7PFU - chains K and J of the 20 polymer chains in the assembly; structure by electron microscopy, 5.00 A resolution (low resolution: residue-level contacts below are approximate; hydrogen-bond / salt-bridge calls are withheld).

Chain K:
Name: Histone H3.2
Organism: Homo sapiens
UniProt: Q71DI3 (H32_HUMAN); residues 0-135 here correspond to UniProt positions 1-136 (UniProt number = residue number + 1)
Sequence (136 residues; each row starts with the number of its first residue; numbering starts at 0):
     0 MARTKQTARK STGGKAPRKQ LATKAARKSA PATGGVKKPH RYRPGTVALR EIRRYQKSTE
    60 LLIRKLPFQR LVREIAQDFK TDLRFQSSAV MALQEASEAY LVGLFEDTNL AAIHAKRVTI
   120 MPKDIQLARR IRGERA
Unresolved in the structure: 0-36, 134-135
Sequence notes: engineered mutation Ala-110 (Cys111 in Q71DI3)
Curated features (UniProtKB/Swiss-Prot):
  - modified residue: Arg-2 (Asymmetric dimethylarginine), Thr-3 (Phosphothreonine), Lys-4 (Allysine), Gln-5 (5-glutamyl dopamine), Thr-6 (Phosphothreonine), Arg-8 (Citrulline), Lys-9 (N6,N6,N6-trimethyllysine), Ser-10 (ADP-ribosylserine), Thr-11 (Phosphothreonine), Lys-14 (N6-(2-hydroxyisobutyryl)lysine), Arg-17 (Asymmetric dimethylarginine), Lys-18 (N6-(2-hydroxyisobutyryl)lysine), Lys-23 (N6-(2-hydroxyisobutyryl)lysine), Arg-26 (Citrulline), Lys-27 (N6,N6,N6-trimethyllysine), Ser-28 (ADP-ribosylserine), Lys-36 (N6,N6,N6-trimethyllysine), Lys-37 (N6-methyllysine), Tyr-41 (Phosphotyrosine), Lys-56 (N6,N6,N6-trimethyllysine) and 8 more in UniProt
  - lipidation: Lys-18 (N6-decanoyllysine)

Chain J:
Molecule: 828-nt DNA strand
Organism: synthetic construct
Sequence (828 nucleotides; numbered 1 to 828; the number before each row is that of its first residue):
     1 ATCTACATGC ACTTACATGC ACTTACATGC ACAGGATGTA TATATGTGAC ACGTGCCTGG
    61 AGACTAGGGA GTAATCCCCT TGGCGGTTAA AACGCGGGGG ACAGCGCGTA CGTGCGTTTA
   121 AGCGGTGCTA GAGCTGTCTA CGACCAATTG AGCGGCCTCG GCACCGGGAT TCTCCAGTGG
   181 CCAGTGGCGG CCAGTGGCGG CCAGAGTACT TACATGCACT TACATGCACT TACATGCACA
   241 GGATGTATAT ATGTGACACG TGCCTGGAGA CTAGGGAGTA ATCCCCTTGG CGGTTAAAAC
   301 GCGGGGGACA GCGCGTACGT GCGTTTAAGC GGTGCTAGAG CTGTCTACGA CCAATTGAGC
   361 GGCCTCGGCA CCGGGATTCT CCAGTGGCCA GTGGCGGCCA GTGGCGGCCA GAGTACTTAC
   421 ATGCACTTAC ATGCACTTAC ATGCACAGGA TGTATATATG TGACACGTGC CTGGAGACTA
   481 GGGAGTAATC CCCTTGGCGG TTAAAACGCG GGGGACAGCG CGTACGTGCG TTTAAGCGGT
   541 GCTAGAGCTG TCTACGACCA ATTGAGCGGC CTCGGCACCG GGATTCTCCA GTGGCCAGTG
   601 GCGGCCAGTG GCGGCCAGAG TACTTACATG CACTTACATG CACTTACATG CACAGGATGT
   661 ATATATGTGA CACGTGCCTG GAGACTAGGG AGTAATCCCC TTGGCGGTTA AAACGCGGGG
   721 GACAGCGCGT ACGTGCGTTT AAGCGGTGCT AGAGCTGTCT ACGACCAATT GAGCGGCCTC
   781 GGCACCGGGA TTCTCCAGTG GCCAGTGGCG GCCAGTGGCG GCCAGGAT
Unresolved in the structure: 1-222, 400-636, 814-828

Chain K / chain J interface:
Residue-residue contacts (23; chain K residue first):
  Lys-37(K) / DC382(J)
  Lys-37(K) / DA383(J)
  Arg-40(K) / DG303(J)
  Arg-42(K) / DG306(J)
  Arg-42(K) / DC381(J)
  Arg-42(K) / DC382(J)
  Thr-45(K) / DC381(J)
  Arg-63(K) / DA297(J)
  Arg-63(K) / DA298(J)
  Arg-72(K) / DT288(J)
  Arg-83(K) / DT287(J)
  Arg-83(K) / DT288(J)
  Phe-84(K) / DT287(J)
  Phe-84(K) / DT288(J)
  Gln-85(K) / DT287(J)
  Arg-116(K) / DA308(J)
  Arg-116(K) / DC309(J)
  Val-117(K) / DG307(J)
  Val-117(K) / DA308(J)
  Thr-118(K) / DG307(J)
  Thr-118(K) / DA308(J)
  Met-120(K) / DA308(J)
  Met-120(K) / DC309(J)
Also at the interface, not in a pair above, chain K (18 interface residues in all): Tyr-41, Pro-43, Leu-82, Lys-115, Lys-122
Also at the interface, not in a pair above, chain J (14 interface residues in all): DG305, DT380

In short:
18 residues of chain K and 14 residues of chain J are in contact.
Here chain K is Histone H3.2 (Homo sapiens) and chain J is an 828-nt DNA strand (synthetic construct). Entry
7PFU (Nucleosome stack of the 4x207 nucleosome array containing H1) was determined by electron microscopy
together with 7PET, 7PEU, 7PEV, 7PEW, 7PEX, 7PEY and 16 further entries from the same study.
